PDB entry 6GBR | X-ray diffraction, 3.15 A resolution | chains B and C of the 4 polymer chains in the assembly

== Chain B (and C) ==
Protein: Polymerase cofactor VP35
Organism: Reston ebolavirus
Notes: fragment: oligomerization domain; chain C of this document is another copy of the same molecule, construct and numbering; everything in this record applies to it too
UniProtKB: Q8JPY0 (VP35_EBORR); numbering as in UniProt (aligned over 72-134)
Sequence (71 residues; numbered 71 to 141; the number before each row is that of its first residue):
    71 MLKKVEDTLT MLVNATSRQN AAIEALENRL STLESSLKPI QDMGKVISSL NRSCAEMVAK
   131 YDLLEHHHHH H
Not modelled in the structure: 71, 138-141 (chain C: 71)
Construct notes: initiating methionine (71); expression tag (135-141)
Metal / ion sites: mercuribenzoic acid Hg: Cys124 (shared with 1 residue of chain A)
Ligand contacts: mercuribenzoic acid (MBO): Leu120, Ser123, Cys124, Met127

== How chain B and chain C interact ==
Pairs across the interface (51):
  Leu79(B) - Thr78(C)
  Leu79(B) - Leu79(C)  hydrophobic
  Leu79(B) - Leu82(C)  hydrophobic
  Leu82(B) - Leu82(C)
  Val83(B) - Thr78(C)
  Val83(B) - Leu82(C)  hydrophobic
  Thr86(B) - Leu82(C)
  Gln89(B) - Gln89(C)
  Asn90(B) - Ala85(C)  hydrogen bond (side chain-backbone)
  Asn90(B) - Arg88(C)
  Asn90(B) - Gln89(C)
  Ile93(B) - Gln89(C)
  Ile93(B) - Ala92(C)  hydrophobic
  Leu96(B) - Leu96(C)
  Glu97(B) - Ala95(C)
  Glu97(B) - Leu96(C)
  Glu97(B) - Arg99(C)  salt bridge
  Leu100(B) - Leu96(C)  hydrophobic
  Leu100(B) - Leu100(C)
  Leu100(B) - Leu103(C)  hydrophobic
  Ser101(B) - Arg99(C)
  Glu104(B) - Thr102(C)  hydrogen bond
  Glu104(B) - Leu103(C)  hydrogen bond (side chain-backbone)
  Glu104(B) - Ser106(C)
  Leu107(B) - Ser106(C)
  Leu107(B) - Leu107(C)  hydrophobic
  Ile110(B) - Met113(C)
  Gln111(B) - Ser106(C)  hydrogen bond (side chain-backbone)
  Gly114(B) - Met113(C)
  Ile117(B) - Met113(C)  hydrophobic
  Ile117(B) - Val116(C)  hydrophobic
  Ile117(B) - Ile117(C)  hydrophobic
  Ser118(B) - Val116(C)
  Leu120(B) - Leu120(C)
  Asn121(B) - Val116(C)
  Asn121(B) - Ser119(C)  hydrogen bond
  Asn121(B) - Leu120(C)
  Asn121(B) - Ser123(C)  hydrogen bond
  Cys124(B) - Ser123(C)
  Cys124(B) - Met127(C)  hydrophobic
  Ala125(B) - Ser123(C)
  Met127(B) - Met127(C)  hydrophobic
  Val128(B) - Ser123(C)
  Val128(B) - Glu126(C)
  Val128(B) - Met127(C)
  Tyr131(B) - Lys130(C)
  Tyr131(B) - Tyr131(C)  hydrophobic
  Asp132(B) - Lys130(C)  salt bridge
  Glu135(B) - Lys130(C)  salt bridge
  Glu135(B) - Leu133(C)
  Glu135(B) - Leu134(C)
Also at the interface, not in a pair above, chain B (32 interface residues in all): Glu76, Thr80, Leu103, Met113, Leu134
Also at the interface, not in a pair above, chain C (35 interface residues in all): Lys74, Val75, Met81, Thr86, Ile93, Pro109, Ile110, Cys124

== Overview ==
Chain B and chain C form an interface of 32 and 35 residues respectively; the contacts include 6 hydrogen
bonds and 3 salt bridges. Among the polar pairs are Glu97(B)-Arg99(C), Asp132(B)-Lys130(C) and
Glu135(B)-Lys130(C). Chain B binds mercuribenzoic acid.
Chain B and chain C are both Polymerase cofactor VP35 (Reston ebolavirus); the structure, Crystal Structure of
the oligomerization domain of VP35 from Reston virus, mercury derivative, was determined by X-ray diffraction,
deposited together with 6GBO, 6GBP and 6GBQ.
